6I4A - chain AAA; structure by X-ray diffraction, 2.25 A resolution.

# Chain AAA
Protein: UDP-3-O-acyl-N-acetylglucosamine deacetylase
From: Pseudomonas aeruginosa LESB58
Notes: EC 3.5.1.108
UniProtKB: B7UZI4 (LPXC_PSEA8); residue numbers follow UniProt; this construct covers 1-299
Chain sequence (299 residues; numbered 1 to 299; the number before each row is that of its first residue):
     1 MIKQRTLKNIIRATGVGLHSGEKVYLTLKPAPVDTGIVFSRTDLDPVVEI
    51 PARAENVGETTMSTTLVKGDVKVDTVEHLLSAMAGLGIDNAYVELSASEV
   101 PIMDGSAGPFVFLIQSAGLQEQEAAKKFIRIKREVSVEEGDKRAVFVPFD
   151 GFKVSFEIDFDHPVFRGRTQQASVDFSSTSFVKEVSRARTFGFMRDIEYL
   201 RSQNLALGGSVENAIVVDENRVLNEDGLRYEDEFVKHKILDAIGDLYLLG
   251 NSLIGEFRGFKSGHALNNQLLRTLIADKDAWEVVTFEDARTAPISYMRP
Not modelled in the structure: 167-168
Construct notes: engineered mutation Ser40 (Cys in B7UZI4)
Swiss-Prot annotation at these positions:
  - active site: His264 (Proton donor)
  - binding site (Zn(2+)): His78, His237, Asp241
Ion coordination: Zn2+: His78, His237, Asp241 (together with H2Q)
Residues lining bound ligands: H2Q ((2R)-4-[6-[4-[1-(hydroxymethyl)cyclopropyl]buta-1,3-diynyl]-3-oxidanylidene-1H-pyrrolo[1,2-c]imidazol-2-yl]-2-methyl-2-methylsulfonyl-N-oxidanyl-butanamide): Leu18, His19, Met62, Ser63, Glu77, His78, Thr190, Phe191, Gly192, Met194, Ile197, Leu200, Ala206, Gly209, Ser210, Ala214, Val216, His237, Lys238, Asp241, His264

# Summary
Chain AAA binds compound H2Q. His78, His237 and Asp241 coordinate Zn2+. Curated annotation (UniProt) lists
active-site residue His264 and 3 Zn2+-binding residues.
Chain AAA is UDP-3-O-acyl-N-acetylglucosamine deacetylase (Pseudomonas aeruginosa LESB58); the structure,
Structure of P. aeruginosa LpxC with compound 18d:
(2R)-N-Hydroxy-4-(6-((1-(hydroxymethyl)cyclopropyl)buta-1,3-diyn-1-yl)-3-oxo-1H-pyrrolo[1,2-c]imidazol-2(3H)-yl)-2-methyl-2-(methylsulfonyl)butanamide,
was determined by X-ray diffraction, deposited together with 6I46, 6I47, 6I48 and 6I49.
